PDB entry 8X9U | electron microscopy, 2.88 A resolution | chains S and A of the 5 polymer chains in the assembly

[Chain S]
Protein: scFv16
From: synthetic construct
Notes: antibody fragment or engineered binder
Amino-acid sequence (267 residues; each row starts with the number of its first residue; note: 3 numbers in that range are skipped by the numbering (no residue carries them; nothing is unmodelled there); a row labelled like 120A-120P holds insertion residues (120A, then the next letters in order)):
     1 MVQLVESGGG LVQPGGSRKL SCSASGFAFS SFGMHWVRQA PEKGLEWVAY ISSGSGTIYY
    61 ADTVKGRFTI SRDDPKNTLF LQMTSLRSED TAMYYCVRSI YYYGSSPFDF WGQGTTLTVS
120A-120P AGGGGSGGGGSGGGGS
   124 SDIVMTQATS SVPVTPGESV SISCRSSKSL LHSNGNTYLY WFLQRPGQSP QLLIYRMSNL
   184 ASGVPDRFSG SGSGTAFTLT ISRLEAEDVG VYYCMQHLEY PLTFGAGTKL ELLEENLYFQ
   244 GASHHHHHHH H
Unresolved in the structure: 1, 67, 120A-120P, 236-254
Disulfides: Cys-22/Cys-96, Cys-147/Cys-217

[Chain A]
Protein: Gs protein alpha subunit
From: Bos taurus
Amino-acid sequence (361 residues; numbered 8 to 394; 26 numbers in that range are skipped by the numbering (no residue carries them; nothing is unmodelled there); the number before each row is that of its first residue):
     8 MGCTLSAEDK AAVERSKMIE KQLQKDKQVY RATHRLLLLG ADNSGKSTIV KQMR
    78 IYHVNGYSEE ECKQYKAVVY SNTIQSIIAI IRAMGRLKID FGDSARADDA RQLFVLAGAA
   138 EEGFMTAELA GVIKRLWKDS GVQACFNRSR EYQLNDSAAY YLNDLDRIAQ PNYIPTQQDV
   198 LRTRVKTSGI FETKFQVDKV NFHMFDVGAQ RDERRKWIQC FNDVTAIIFV VDSSDYN
   265 RLQEALNDFK SIWNNRWLRT ISVILFLNKQ DLLAEKVLAG KSKIEDYFPE FARYTTPEDA
   325 TPEPGEDPRV TRAKYFIRDE FLRISTASGD GRHYCYPHFT CSVDTENARR IFNDCRDIIQ
   385 RMHLRQYELL
Unresolved in the structure: 8-11, 78-204

[How chain S and chain A interact]
Contacting residue pairs (23; chain S residue first):
  Ser-31(S) / Arg-22(A)
  Ser-52(S) / Glu-21(A)  hydrogen bond
  Ser-53(S) / Glu-21(A)
  Ser-53(S) / Met-25(A)  hydrogen bond
  Gly-54(S) / Met-25(A)
  Ser-55(S) / Glu-21(A)
  Thr-57(S) / Glu-21(A)  hydrogen bond
  Ile-100(S) / Arg-22(A)
  Tyr-101(S) / Ala-18(A)  hydrophobic
  Tyr-101(S) / Ala-19(A)
  Tyr-102(S) / Arg-22(A)
  Pro-107(S) / Glu-15(A)
  His-155(S) / Leu-12(A)
  His-155(S) / Ser-13(A)  hydrogen bond (side chain-backbone)
  Asn-157(S) / Ser-13(A)
  Asn-157(S) / Asp-16(A)  hydrogen bond
  Tyr-161(S) / Ser-13(A)  hydrogen bond
  Tyr-163(S) / Glu-15(A)  hydrogen bond
  Arg-179(S) / Glu-15(A)  salt bridge
  His-220(S) / Glu-15(A)  salt bridge
  Leu-221(S) / Ala-14(A)
  Tyr-223(S) / Ala-14(A)  hydrophobic
  Tyr-223(S) / Ala-18(A)
Interface residues without a listed pair, chain S (19 interface residues in all): Tyr-50

[Summary]
19 residues of chain S face 10 of chain A across their interface, with 7 hydrogen bonds and 2 salt bridges.
Among the polar pairs are Arg-179(S)/Glu-15(A), His-220(S)/Glu-15(A) and Ser-52(S)/Glu-21(A).
Chain S is scFv16 (synthetic construct) and chain A is Gs protein alpha subunit (Bos taurus); the structure,
Identification, structure and agonist design of an androgen membrane receptor, was determined by electron
microscopy together with 8X9S, 8X9T, 9IV1 and 9IV2 from the same study.
